PDB entry 9N82 | electron microscopy, 3.30 A resolution | chains A and L of the 18 polymer chains in the assembly

== Chain A ==
Molecule: X-ray repair cross-complementing protein 6
Organism: Homo sapiens
Notes: EC 3.6.4.-, 4.2.99.-
UniProtKB: P12956 (XRCC6_HUMAN); residues 1-609 here = UniProt positions 1-609
Sequence (612 residues; row label = number of the first residue in the row; numbers below 1 keep their minus sign (Gly-2 is residue -2)):
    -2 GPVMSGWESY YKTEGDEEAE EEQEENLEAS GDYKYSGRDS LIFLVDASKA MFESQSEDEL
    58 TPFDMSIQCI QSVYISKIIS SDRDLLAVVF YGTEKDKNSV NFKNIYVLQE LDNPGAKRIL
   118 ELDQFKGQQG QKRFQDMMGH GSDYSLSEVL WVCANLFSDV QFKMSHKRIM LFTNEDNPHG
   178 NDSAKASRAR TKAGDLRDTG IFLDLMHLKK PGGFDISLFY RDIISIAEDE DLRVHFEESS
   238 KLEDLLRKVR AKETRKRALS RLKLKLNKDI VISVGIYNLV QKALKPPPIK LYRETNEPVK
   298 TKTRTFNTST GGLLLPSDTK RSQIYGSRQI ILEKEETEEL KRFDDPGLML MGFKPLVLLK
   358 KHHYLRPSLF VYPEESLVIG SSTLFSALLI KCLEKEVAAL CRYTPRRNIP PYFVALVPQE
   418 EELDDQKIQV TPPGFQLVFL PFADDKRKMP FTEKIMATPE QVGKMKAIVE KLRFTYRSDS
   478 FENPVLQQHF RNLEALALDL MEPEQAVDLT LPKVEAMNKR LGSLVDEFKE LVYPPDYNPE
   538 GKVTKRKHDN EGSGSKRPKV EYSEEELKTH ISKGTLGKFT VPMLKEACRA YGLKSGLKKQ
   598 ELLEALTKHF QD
Disordered / not traced: -2 to 0, 11-32, 539-609
Construct notes: expression tag (-2 to 0)
Swiss-Prot annotation at these positions:
  - region: Val578 to Glu583 (Interaction with BAX)
  - active site: Lys31 (Schiff-base intermediate with DNA)
  - modified residue: Ser2 (N-acetylserine), Ser6 (Phosphoserine), Ser27 (Phosphoserine), Lys31 (N6-acetyllysine), Ser51 (Phosphoserine), Ser306 (Phosphoserine), Lys317 (N6-acetyllysine), Lys331 (N6-acetyllysine), Lys338 (N6-acetyllysine), Thr455 (Phosphothreonine), Lys461 (N6-acetyllysine), Ser477 (Phosphoserine), Ser520 (Phosphoserine), Lys539 (N6-acetyllysine), Lys542 (N6-acetyllysine), Lys544 (N6-acetyllysine), Ser550 (Phosphoserine), Lys553 (N6-acetyllysine), Lys556 (N6-acetyllysine), Ser560 (Phosphoserine) and 1 more in UniProt
  - cross-link (Glycyl lysine isopeptide (Lys-Gly)): Lys287 (interchain with G-Cter in SUMO2), Lys317 (interchain with G-Cter in SUMO2), Lys556 (interchain with G-Cter in SUMO2)
  - mutagenesis: Lys31 (K31A: Diminishes the ability to form a Schiff base. Abolishes adduct formation; when associated with A-160 and A-164), Lys160 (K160A: Abolishes adduct formation; when associated with A-31 and A-160), Lys164 (K164A: Abolishes adduct formation; when associated with A-31 and A-164), Lys539 (K539Q: Complete loss of suppression of BAX-induced apoptosis; K539R: No effect on suppression of BAX-induced apoptosis), Lys542 (K542Q: Complete loss of suppression of BAX-induced apoptosis; K542R: No effect on suppression of BAX-induced apoptosis), Lys544 (K544R: No effect on suppression of BAX-induced apoptosis), Lys553 (K553Q: Partial loss of suppression of BAX-induced apoptosis; K553R: No effect on suppression of BAX-induced apoptosis), Lys556 (K556R: No effect on suppression of BAX-induced apoptosis), Lys570 (K570R: Loss of methylation; loss of anti-apoptotic activity; no effect on XRCC5 stabilization)

== Chain L ==
Molecule: 51-nt DNA strand
Sequence (51 nucleotides; row label = number of the first residue in the row):
     1 AGACTTGTAC TGGAACTCAC GTGAACGAAT GTTTTTAGTT TATTGGGCGC G
Disordered / not traced: 35-51

== How chain A and chain L interact ==
Residue-residue contacts (9):
  Lys249(A) with DC16(L), salt bridge to the phosphate
  Arg254(A) with DA15(L), base contact; DC16(L), base contact
  Asn275(A) with DT17(L), hydrogen bond to the phosphate
  Gln278(A) with DT17(L), phosphate contact; DC18(L), hydrogen bond to the phosphate
  Lys338(A) with DC20(L), salt bridge to the phosphate
  Arg363(A) with DA19(L), salt bridge to the phosphate
  Arg403(A) with DA19(L), sugar contact
Also at the interface, not in a pair above, chain A (9 interface residues in all): Leu256, Ile406

== Overview ==
9 residues of chain A face 6 of chain L across their interface, with 2 hydrogen bonds and 3 salt bridges.
Polar pairs include Asn275(A)-DT17(L), Gln278(A)-DC18(L) and Lys249(A)-DC16(L). UniProt lists active-site
residue Lys31(A) and 9 mutagenesis sites on chain A.
Chain A is X-ray repair cross-complementing protein 6 (Homo sapiens) and chain L is a 51-nt DNA strand; the
structure, The ligation (AMP-Lys) complex in the NHEJ pathway, was determined by electron microscopy together
with 9CQ3, 9CQ6, 9CQC, 9N81 and 9N83 from the same study.
